PDB entry 1ZMW | X-ray diffraction, 2.80 A resolution | chains A and B

[Chain A (and B)]
Molecule: MAP/Microtubule affinity regulating kinase 2
Source organism: Rattus norvegicus
Notes: EC 2.7.1.37; fragment: catalytic and ubiquitin-associated domains; chain B of this document is another copy of the same molecule, construct and numbering; everything in this record applies to it too
UniProtKB: O08679 (MARK2_RAT); residues 39-364 here = UniProt positions 39-364
Chain sequence (327 residues; row label = number of the first residue in the row):
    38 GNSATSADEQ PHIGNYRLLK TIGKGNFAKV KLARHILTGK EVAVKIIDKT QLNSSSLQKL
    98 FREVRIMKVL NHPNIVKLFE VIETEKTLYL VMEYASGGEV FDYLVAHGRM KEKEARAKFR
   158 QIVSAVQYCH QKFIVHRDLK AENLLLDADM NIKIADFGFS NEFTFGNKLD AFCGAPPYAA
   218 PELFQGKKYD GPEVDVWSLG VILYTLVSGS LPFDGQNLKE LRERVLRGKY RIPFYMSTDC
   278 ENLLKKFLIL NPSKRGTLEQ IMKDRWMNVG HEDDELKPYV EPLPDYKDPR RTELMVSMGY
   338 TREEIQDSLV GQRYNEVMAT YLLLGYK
Not modelled in the structure: 38-48, 193-205, 364 (chain B: 38-47, 193-205, 363-364)
Sequence notes: cloning artifact (38); engineered mutation A208 (Thr in O08679), A212 (Ser in O08679)
Curated features (UniProtKB/Swiss-Prot):
  - active site: D175 (Proton acceptor)
  - binding site (ATP): I59 to V67, K82
  - modified residue: S40 (Phosphoserine), T58 (Phosphothreonine), S91 (Phosphoserine), S92 (Phosphoserine), S93 (Phosphoserine), S274 (Phosphoserine), T275 (Phosphothreonine), T294 (Phosphothreonine)
  - mutagenesis: K82 (K82A: Loss of kinase activity), S91 to S93 (Loss of phosphorylation by CaMK1, decrease in kinase activity and ability to promote neurite outgrowth; when associated with A-294), T294 (T294A: Loss of phosphorylation by CaMK1, decrease in kinase activity and ability to promote neurite outgrowth; when associated with 91-A--A-93)

[Interface between chain A and chain B]
Disulfides between the chains: C210(A)-C210(B)
Pairs across the interface - 59 pairs, chain A then chain B:
  S92(A) with E257(B); R261(B), hydrogen bond
  S93(A) with Q253(B), hydrogen bond
  K96(A) with Q253(B); N254(B)
  R174(A) with K256(B)
  D175(A) with N254(B), hydrogen bond
  D207(A) with C210(B); G211(B), hydrogen bond (side chain-backbone)
  A208(A) with Q253(B)
  F209(A) with F209(B); P213(B); P214(B), hydrophobic; D251(B); G252(B); N254(B); L255(B), hydrophobic; L258(B), hydrophobic
  C210(A) with D207(B); C210(B), disulfide
  G211(A) with D207(B), hydrogen bond (backbone-side chain)
  A212(A) with L255(B), hydrophobic
  P213(A) with F209(B)
  P214(A) with F209(B), hydrophobic
  E219(A) with R259(B), hydrogen bond (backbone-side chain)
  L220(A) with F221(B); L255(B), hydrophobic; R259(B), hydrogen bond (backbone-side chain)
  F221(A) with L220(B); F221(B); Q222(B), hydrogen bond (backbone-backbone); G223(B), hydrogen bond (backbone-backbone)
  Q222(A) with F221(B)
  G223(A) with F221(B), hydrogen bond (backbone-backbone); R259(B)
  K224(A) with R259(B), hydrogen bond (backbone-side chain)
  Y226(A) with K256(B); R259(B)
  D251(A) with F209(B)
  G252(A) with F209(B)
  Q253(A) with S92(B); S93(B), hydrogen bond; K96(B); A208(B)
  N254(A) with D175(B), hydrogen bond
  L255(A) with F209(B), hydrophobic; A212(B), hydrophobic; L220(B), hydrophobic
  K256(A) with Y226(B); D227(B)
  E257(A) with S92(B), hydrogen bond; K96(B), salt bridge
  L258(A) with F209(B), hydrophobic
  R259(A) with E219(B), hydrogen bond (side chain-backbone); L220(B), hydrogen bond (side chain-backbone); G223(B); K224(B), hydrogen bond (side chain-backbone); Y226(B)
  R261(A) with S92(B), hydrogen bond
Interface residues without a listed pair, chain A (32 interface residues in all): L206, K225
Interface residues without a listed pair, chain B (33 interface residues in all): R174, L206, K225

[In short]
32 residues of chain A and 33 residues of chain B are in contact, with 1 disulfide bond, 18 hydrogen bonds and
1 salt bridge. Among the polar pairs are E257(A)-K96(B), S92(A)-R261(B) and S93(A)-Q253(B).
Chain A and chain B are both MAP/Microtubule affinity regulating kinase 2 (Rattus norvegicus); the structure,
Catalytic and ubiqutin-associated domains of MARK2/PAR-1: T208A/S212A inactive double mutant, was determined
by X-ray diffraction (same publication as 1Y8G, 1ZMU and 1ZMV).
